2IIE - chains E and A of the 4 polymer chains in the assembly; structure by X-ray diffraction, 2.41 A resolution.

[Chain E]
Molecule: 20-nt DNA strand
Sequence (20 nucleotides; numbered 30 to 49; the number before each row is that of its first residue):
    30 GCTTATCAAT TTGTTGCACC

[Chain A]
Molecule: Integration host factor
Organism: Escherichia coli
Reference sequence: chimeric construct of P0A6X7, P0A6Y1: residues 47-138 from P0A6X7 (IHFA_ECOLI) positions 3-94 (UniProt number = residue number - 44); residues 4-41 from P0A6Y1 positions 2-39 (UniProt number = residue number - 2); residues 141-195 from P0A6Y1 positions 40-94 (UniProt number = residue number - 101)
Chain sequence (204 residues; each row starts with the number of its first residue):
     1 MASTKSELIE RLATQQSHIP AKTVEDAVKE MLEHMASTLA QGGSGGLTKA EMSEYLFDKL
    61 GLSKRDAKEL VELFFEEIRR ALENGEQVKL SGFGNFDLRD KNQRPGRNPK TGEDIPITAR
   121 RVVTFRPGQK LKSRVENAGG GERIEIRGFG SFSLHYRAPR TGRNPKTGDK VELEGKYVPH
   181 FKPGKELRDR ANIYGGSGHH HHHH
Construct notes: expression tag (1-3, 196-204); linker (42-46, 139-140)

[Interface between chain E and chain A]
Pairs across the interface - 33 pairs, chain E then chain A:
  DT33(E) - Arg157(A)  hydrogen bond to the phosphate
  DA34(E) - His155(A)  salt bridge to the phosphate
  DA34(E) - Arg157(A)  salt bridge to the phosphate
  DA34(E) - His180(A)  phosphate contact
  DT35(E) - Lys101(A)  phosphate contact
  DT35(E) - Arg104(A)  hydrogen bond to the base
  DT35(E) - His180(A)  salt bridge to the phosphate
  DC36(E) - Lys101(A)  salt bridge to the phosphate
  DC36(E) - Arg104(A)  hydrogen bond to the sugar
  DC36(E) - Ile117(A)  base contact
  DC36(E) - Arg120(A)  hydrogen bond to the phosphate
  DC36(E) - Val122(A)  phosphate contact
  DA37(E) - Gly106(A)  base contact
  DA37(E) - Arg107(A)  hydrogen bond to the base
  DA37(E) - Pro109(A)  base contact
  DA37(E) - Ile115(A)  phosphate contact
  DA37(E) - Ile117(A)  sugar contact
  DA37(E) - Arg120(A)  salt bridge to the phosphate
  DA38(E) - Asn108(A)  hydrogen bond to the sugar
  DA38(E) - Pro109(A)  base contact
  DA38(E) - Lys110(A)  base contact
  DA38(E) - Ile115(A)  sugar contact
  DT39(E) - Lys110(A)  hydrogen bond to the base
  DT44(E) - Arg147(A)  hydrogen bond to the base
  DG45(E) - Thr48(A)  phosphate contact
  DG45(E) - Glu145(A)  phosphate contact
  DG45(E) - Arg147(A)  hydrogen bond to the sugar
  DC46(E) - Thr48(A)  phosphate contact
  DC46(E) - Lys49(A)  hydrogen bond to the phosphate
  DC46(E) - Glu145(A)  phosphate contact
  DC46(E) - Ile146(A)  phosphate contact
  DC46(E) - Arg147(A)  hydrogen bond to the phosphate
  DA47(E) - Lys49(A)  salt bridge to the phosphate
Interface residues without a listed pair, chain A (23 interface residues in all): Ala50, Lys68, Pro116, Ala158

[Overview]
Chain E and chain A form an interface of 11 and 23 residues respectively; the contacts include 11 hydrogen
bonds and 6 salt bridges. Polar pairs include DT35(E)-Arg104(A), DA37(E)-Arg107(A) and DT39(E)-Lys110(A).
Chain E is a 20-nt DNA strand and chain A is Integration host factor (Escherichia coli); the structure, single
chain Integration Host Factor protein (scIHF2) in complex with DNA, was determined by X-ray diffraction
together with 2IIF from the same study.
